PDB entry 7P0J | X-ray diffraction, 1.48 A resolution | chain A

== Chain A ==
Molecule: DNA damage response protein Mdb1
Organism: Schizosaccharomyces pombe (strain 972 / ATCC 24843)
UniProt: O14079 (MDB1_SCHPO); residues 384-581 here = UniProt positions 384-581
Sequence (199 residues; row label = number of the first residue in the row):
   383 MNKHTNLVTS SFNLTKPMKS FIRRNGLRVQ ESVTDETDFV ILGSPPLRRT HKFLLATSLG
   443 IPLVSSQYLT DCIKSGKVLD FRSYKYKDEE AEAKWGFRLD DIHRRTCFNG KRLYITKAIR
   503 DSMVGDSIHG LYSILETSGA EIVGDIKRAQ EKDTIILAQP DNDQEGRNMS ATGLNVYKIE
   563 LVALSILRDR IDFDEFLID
Disordered / not traced: 383-386
Construct notes: initiating methionine (383)
Metal / ion sites: Na+ near S552 (its only coordinating residue here)
Swiss-Prot annotation at these positions:
  - mutagenesis: S392 (S392A: Loss of in vitro interaction with phosphorylated hta1 peptide containing the S/T-Q motif. Abolishes ionizing radiation induced foci (IRIF) formation at nuclear DNA double strand breaks (DSBs) ...), K434 (K434M: Loss of in vitro interaction with phosphorylated hta1 peptide containing the S/T-Q motif. Abolishes ionizing radiation induced foci (IRIF) formation at nuclear DNA double strand breaks (DSBs) ...)

== Summary ==
From UniProt: 2 mutagenesis sites.
Chain A is DNA damage response protein Mdb1 (Schizosaccharomyces pombe (strain 972 / ATCC 24843)); the
structure, Crystal structure of S.pombe Mdb1 BRCT domains, was determined by X-ray diffraction together with
7P0L from the same study.
